1TF3 - chains E and A of the 3 polymer chains in the assembly; structure by solution NMR.

Chain E:
Molecule: 5S RNA gene
Notes: fragment: c-block, nt 79-93 of 5s rna gene, non-coding and coding strands
Sequence (15 nucleotides; numbered 1 to 15; the number before each row is that of its first residue):
     1 TTGGATGGGA GACCG

Chain A:
Molecule: Transcription factor iiia
From: Xenopus laevis
Notes: fragment: fingers 1-3 of tfiiia, residues 1, 11 - 101
UniProtKB: P03001 (TF3A_XENLA); aligned to UniProt positions 34-124 over residues 11-101 (the alignment contains insertions or deletions, so no single offset holds)
Amino-acid sequence (92 residues; each row starts with the number of its first residue; note: 9 numbers in that range are skipped by the numbering (no residue carries them; nothing is unmodelled there)):
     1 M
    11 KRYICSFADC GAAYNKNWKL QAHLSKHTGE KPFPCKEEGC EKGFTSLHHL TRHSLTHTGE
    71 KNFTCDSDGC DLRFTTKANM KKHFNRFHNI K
Sequence notes: engineered mutation Met1 (Tyr10 in P03001), Ser35 (Cys in P03001)
Ion coordination: Zn2+ site 1: Cys15, Cys20, His33, His37; Zn2+ site 2: Cys45, Cys50, His63, His67; Zn2+ site 3: Cys75, Cys80, His93, His98

How chain E and chain A interact:
Residue-residue contacts - 37 pairs, chain E then chain A:
  DT2(E) with Arg96(A), phosphate contact; Phe97(A), phosphate contact
  DG3(E) with Phe84(A), sugar contact; Lys92(A), base contact; His93(A), phosphate contact; Arg96(A), phosphate contact; Phe97(A), phosphate contact
  DG4(E) with Lys71(A), phosphate contact; Arg83(A), phosphate contact; Phe84(A), phosphate contact; Thr85(A), phosphate contact; Asn89(A), base contact; Lys92(A), base contact
  DA5(E) with Thr66(A), phosphate contact; Asn89(A), base contact; Lys92(A), base contact
  DT6(E) with Lys52(A), phosphate contact; Phe54(A), sugar contact; Arg62(A), base contact; His63(A), phosphate contact
  DG7(E) with Lys41(A), phosphate contact; Gly53(A), phosphate contact; Phe54(A), phosphate contact; Thr55(A), sugar contact; Arg62(A), base contact
  DG8(E) with Ala32(A), phosphate contact; Ser35(A), phosphate contact; Lys36(A), phosphate contact; Thr55(A), phosphate contact; His59(A), base contact; Arg62(A), base contact
  DG9(E) with Trp28(A), base contact; Lys29(A), phosphate contact; Lys36(A), phosphate contact; His59(A), base contact
  DA10(E) with Trp28(A), base contact
  DA12(E) with Lys26(A), base contact
Also at the interface, not in a pair above, chain E (11 interface residues in all): DG11
Also at the interface, not in a pair above, chain A (27 interface residues in all): Tyr24, Leu82, Thr86

Summary:
The interface between chain E and chain A involves 11 residues on one side and 27 on the other. Cys45(A),
Cys50(A), His63(A) and His67(A) coordinate Zn2+ site 2. The Zn2+ site 3 is built by Cys75(A), Cys80(A),
His93(A) and His98(A).
Chain E is 5S RNA gene and chain A is Transcription factor iiia (Xenopus laevis); the structure, Tfiiia finger
1-3 bound to DNA, NMR, 22 structures, was determined by solution NMR.
